6MZX - chains A1 and A2 of the 9 polymer chains in the assembly; structure by electron microscopy, 3.00 A resolution.

== Chain A1 ==
Protein: Ethanolamine utilization protein EutN/carboxysome structural protein Ccml
Source organism: Haliangium ochraceum (strain DSM 14365 / JCM 11303 / SMP-2)
UniProt: D0LHE5 (D0LHE5_HALO1); residues 1-96 here = UniProt positions 1-96
Chain sequence (96 residues; row label = number of the first residue in the row):
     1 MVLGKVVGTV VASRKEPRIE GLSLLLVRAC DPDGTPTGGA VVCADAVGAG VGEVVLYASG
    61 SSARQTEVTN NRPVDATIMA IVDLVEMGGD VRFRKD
Disordered / not traced: 96

== Chain A2 ==
Protein: Microcompartments protein HO-5815
Source organism: Haliangium ochraceum (strain DSM 14365 / JCM 11303 / SMP-2)
UniProt: D0LID5 (D0LID5_HALO1); residue numbers follow UniProt; this construct covers 1-99
Chain sequence (99 residues; row label = number of the first residue in the row):
     1 MADALGMIEV RGFVGMVEAA DAMVKAAKVE LIGYEKTGGG YVTAVVRGDV AAVKAATEAG
    61 QRAAERVGEV VAVHVIPRPH VNVDAALPLG RTPGMDKSA
Disordered / not traced: 1, 94-99
Swiss-Prot annotation at these positions:
  - mutagenesis: K28 (K28A: Forms larger hexamer patches, increases hexamer stacking), R78 (R78A: Forms smaller hexamer patches)

== How chain A1 and chain A2 interact ==
Pairs across the interface (4):
  D83(A1) - A51(A2)
  E86(A1) - K28(A2)
  G89(A1) - K28(A2)
  V91(A1) - K28(A2)
Also at the interface, not in a pair above, chain A1 (7 interface residues in all): L84, D90, R94
Also at the interface, not in a pair above, chain A2 (4 interface residues in all): D49, A52

== Summary ==
7 residues of chain A1 and 4 residues of chain A2 are in contact. Curated annotation (UniProt) lists 2
mutagenesis sites on chain A2.
Here chain A1 is Ethanolamine utilization protein EutN/carboxysome structural protein Ccml and chain A2 is
Microcompartments protein HO-5815, both from Haliangium ochraceum (strain DSM 14365 / JCM 11303 / SMP-2).
Entry 6MZX (Cryo-EM structure of the HO BMC shell: Icosahedral reconstruction (main population)) was
determined by electron microscopy (same publication as 6MZU, 6MZV, 6MZY, 6N06, 6N07, 6N09, 6N0F and 6N0G).
